PDB entry 4DNT | X-ray diffraction, 3.10 A resolution | chains B and A of the 3 polymer chains in the assembly

# Chain B
Molecule: Cation efflux system protein CusB
Source organism: Escherichia coli
UniProtKB: P77239 (CUSB_ECOLI); residue numbers follow UniProt; this construct covers 1-407
Chain sequence (413 residues; numbered 1 to 413; the number before each row is that of its first residue):
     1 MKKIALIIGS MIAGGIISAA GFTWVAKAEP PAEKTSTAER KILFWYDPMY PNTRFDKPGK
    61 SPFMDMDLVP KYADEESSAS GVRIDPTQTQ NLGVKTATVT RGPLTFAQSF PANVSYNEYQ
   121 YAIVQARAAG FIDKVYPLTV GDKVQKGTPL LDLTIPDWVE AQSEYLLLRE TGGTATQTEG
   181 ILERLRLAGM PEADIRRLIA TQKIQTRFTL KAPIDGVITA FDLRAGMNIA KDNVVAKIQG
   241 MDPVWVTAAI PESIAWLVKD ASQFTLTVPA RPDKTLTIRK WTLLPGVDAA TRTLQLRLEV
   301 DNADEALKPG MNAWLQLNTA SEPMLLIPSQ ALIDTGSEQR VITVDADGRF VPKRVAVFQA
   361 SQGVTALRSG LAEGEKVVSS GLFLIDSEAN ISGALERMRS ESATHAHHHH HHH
Unresolved in the structure: 1-78, 401-413
Differences from the reference sequence: expression tag (408-413)

# Chain A
Molecule: Cation efflux system protein CusA
Source organism: Escherichia coli
UniProtKB: P38054 (CUSA_ECOLI); numbering as in UniProt (aligned over 1-1047)
Chain sequence (1054 residues; row label = number of the first residue in the row; numbers below 1 keep their minus sign (Met-6 is residue -6)):
    -6 MHHHHHHMIE WIIRRSVANR FLVLMGALFL SIWGTWTIIN TPVDALPDLS DVQVIIKTSY
    54 PGQAPQIVEN QVTYPLTTTM LSVPGAKTVR GFSQFGDSYV YVIFEDGTDP YWARSRVLEY
   114 LNQVQGKLPA GVSAELGPDA TGVGWIYEYA LVDRSGKHDL ADLRSLQDWF LKYELKTIPD
   174 VAEVASVGGV VKEYQVVIDP QRLAQYGISL AEVKSALDAS NQEAGGSSIE LAEAEYMVRA
   234 SGYLQTLDDF NHIVLKASEN GVPVYLRDVA KVQIGPEMRR GIAELNGEGE VAGGVVILRS
   294 GKNAREVIAA VKDKLETLKS SLPEGVEIVT TYDRSQLIDR AIDNLSGKLL EEFIVVAVVC
   354 ALFLWHVRSA LVAIISLPLG LCIAFIVMHF QGLNANIMSL GGIAIAVGAM VAAAIVMIEN
   414 AHKRLEEWQH QHPDATLDNK TRWQVITDAS VEVGPALFIS LLIITLSFIP IFTLEGQEGR
   474 LFGPLAFTKT YAMAGAALLA IVVIPILMGY WIRGKIPPES SNPLNRFLIR VYHPLLLKVL
   534 HWPKTTLLVA ALSVLTVLWP LNKVGGEFLP QINEGDLLYM PSTLPGISAA EAASMLQKTD
   594 KLIMSVPEVA RVFGKTGKAE TATDSAPLEM VETTIQLKPQ EQWRPGMTMD KIIEELDNTV
   654 RLPGLANLWV PPIRNRIDML STGIKSPIGI KVSGTVLADI DAMAEQIEEV ARTVPGVASA
   714 LAERLEGGRY INVEINREKA ARYGMTVADV QLFVTSAVGG AMVGETVEGI ARYPINLRYP
   774 QSWRDSPQAL RQLPILTPMK QQITLADVAD IKVSTGPSML KTENARPTSW IYIDARDRDM
   834 VSVVHDLQKA IAEKVQLKPG TSVAFSGQFE LLERANHKLK LMVPMTLMII FVLLYLAFRR
   894 VGEALLIISS VPFALVGGIW LLWWMGFHLS VATGTGFIAL AGVAAEFGVV MLMYLRHAIE
   954 AVPSLNNPQT FSEQKLDEAL YHGAVLRVRP KAMTVAVIIA GLLPILWGTG AGSEVMSRIA
  1014 APMIGGMITA PLLSLFIIPA AYKLMWLHRH RVRK
Unresolved in the structure: -6 to 0, 505-516, 1044-1047
Differences from the reference sequence: expression tag (-6 to 0); engineered mutation Ala405 (Asp in P38054)
Curated features (UniProtKB/Swiss-Prot):
  - mutagenesis: Ala399 (A399D: Strong decrease in copper resistance), Glu412 (E412D: Slight decrease in copper resistance; E412Q: Loss of copper resistance), Met573 (M573I: Loss of copper resistance), Met623 (M623I: Loss of copper resistance), Met640 (M640I: No change in copper resistance), Met672 (M672I: Loss of copper resistance), Met738 (M738I: No change in copper resistance), Met755 (M755I: Slight decrease in copper resistance), Met792 (M792I: No change in copper resistance), Met812 (M812I: Slight decrease in copper resistance), Met833 (M833I: Slight decrease in copper resistance)
From the paper describing this entry:
  - mutagenesis - D405A: abolished binding to Cu(I)
  - mutagenesis - R83A, E567A, D617A, E625A, E625D, R669A, K678A: abolished growth

# Chain B / chain A interface
Contacting residue pairs (77):
  Ala79(B) - Asn651(A)  hydrogen bond (backbone-side chain)
  Ser80(B) - Asn651(A)  hydrogen bond
  Ser80(B) - Thr652(A)
  Val82(B) - Ser598(A)
  Val82(B) - Thr652(A)
  Ile84(B) - Lys591(A)
  Ile84(B) - Lys594(A)
  Ile84(B) - Leu595(A)  hydrophobic
  Asp85(B) - Lys594(A)  hydrogen bond (backbone-side chain)
  Pro86(B) - Lys591(A)
  Thr87(B) - Gln590(A)
  Thr87(B) - Lys594(A)  hydrogen bond (backbone-side chain)
  Gln88(B) - Gln590(A)
  Thr89(B) - Glu281(A)
  Thr89(B) - Gly282(A)
  Thr89(B) - Gln590(A)  hydrogen bond (backbone-side chain)
  Thr89(B) - Lys594(A)  hydrogen bond
  Gln90(B) - Glu281(A)
  Gln90(B) - Gly282(A)
  Gln90(B) - Glu283(A)  hydrogen bond (side chain-backbone)
  Asn91(B) - Arg147(A)  hydrogen bond (backbone-side chain)
  Asn91(B) - Glu281(A)  hydrogen bond (backbone-backbone)
  Leu92(B) - Val145(A)
  Leu92(B) - Asp146(A)
  Leu92(B) - Arg147(A)
  Leu92(B) - Leu278(A)  hydrophobic
  Leu92(B) - Glu281(A)
  Leu92(B) - Val284(A)  hydrophobic
  Gly93(B) - Asp146(A)
  Gly93(B) - Arg147(A)
  Val94(B) - Gly149(A)
  Lys95(B) - Gly149(A)
  Lys95(B) - Lys150(A)
  Lys95(B) - Asp152(A)  salt bridge
  Lys95(B) - Asp155(A)  salt bridge
  Pro111(B) - Pro256(A)
  Asn113(B) - Asn253(A)  hydrogen bond
  Ala249(B) - Val255(A)  hydrophobic
  Pro251(B) - Arg260(A)
  Thr291(B) - Tyr199(A)
  Thr291(B) - Val255(A)
  Arg292(B) - Gln198(A)  hydrogen bond (side chain-backbone)
  Arg292(B) - Tyr199(A)
  Thr293(B) - Val255(A)
  Gln330(B) - Ile267(A)  hydrogen bond (side chain-backbone)
  Leu332(B) - Lys264(A)
  Thr335(B) - Ser775(A)  hydrogen bond
  Gly336(B) - Pro773(A)
  Gly336(B) - Ser775(A)  hydrogen bond (backbone-side chain)
  Ser337(B) - Ser775(A)  hydrogen bond (backbone-side chain)
  Gly381(B) - Pro269(A)
  Leu382(B) - Ala154(A)  hydrophobic
  Leu382(B) - Val183(A)
  Leu382(B) - Gly268(A)
  Leu382(B) - Pro269(A)
  Leu382(B) - Arg272(A)
  Phe383(B) - Arg272(A)
  Leu384(B) - Pro269(A)
  Leu384(B) - Arg272(A)
  Ile385(B) - Met271(A)  hydrophobic
  Ile385(B) - Arg272(A)
  Asp386(B) - Glu186(A)
  Asp386(B) - Gln188(A)
  Asp386(B) - Pro269(A)
  Asp386(B) - Glu270(A)
  Asp386(B) - Arg771(A)  salt bridge
  Ser387(B) - Met271(A)  hydrogen bond
  Ser387(B) - Arg771(A)
  Glu388(B) - Arg771(A)  salt bridge
  Glu388(B) - Gln774(A)
  Glu388(B) - Arg777(A)  salt bridge
  Ala389(B) - Gln774(A)  hydrogen bond (backbone-side chain)
  Asn390(B) - Gln774(A)
  Ile391(B) - Gln774(A)  hydrogen bond (backbone-side chain)
  Arg397(B) - Ala583(A)
  Arg397(B) - Glu584(A)  salt bridge
  Arg397(B) - Ser587(A)
Interface residues without a listed pair, chain B (44 interface residues in all): Gln108, Ala289, Ala290, Asp334, Ser380
Interface residues without a listed pair, chain A (54 interface residues in all): Ser148, Leu153, Lys249, Ser251, Gly254, Val257, Gly280, Ala582, Asn769, Asp778

# Overview
44 residues of chain B face 54 of chain A across their interface; the contacts include 18 hydrogen bonds and 6
salt bridges. Polar contacts include Lys95(B)-Asp152(A), Lys95(B)-Asp155(A) and Asp386(B)-Arg771(A). The paper
reports that R83A, E567A and D617A of chain A, among others, abolish growth; D405A of chain A abolishes
binding to Cu(I); 8 substitutions were tested in all.
Here chain B is Cation efflux system protein CusB and chain A is Cation efflux system protein CusA, both from
Escherichia coli. Entry 4DNT (Crystal structure of the CusBA heavy-metal efflux complex from Escherichia coli,
mutant) was determined by X-ray diffraction (same publication as 3T51, 3T53, 3T56 and 4DOP).
